2VGC - chains A and B of the 3 polymer chains in the assembly; structure by X-ray diffraction, 1.80 A resolution.

# Chain A
Name: Gamma chymotrypsin
Source organism: Bos taurus
Notes: EC 3.4.21.1
UniProtKB: P00766 (CTRA_BOVIN); residue numbers follow UniProt; this construct covers 1-13
Sequence (13 residues; numbered 1 to 13; the number before each row is that of its first residue):
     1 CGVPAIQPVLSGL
Disordered / not traced: 11-13

# Chain B
Name: Gamma chymotrypsin
Source organism: Bos taurus
Notes: EC 3.4.21.1
UniProtKB: P00766 (CTRA_BOVIN); numbering as in UniProt (aligned over 16-146)
Sequence (131 residues; numbered 16 to 146; the number before each row is that of its first residue):
    16 IVNGEEAVPGSWPWQVSLQDKTGFHFCGGSLINENWVVTAAHCGVTTSDV
    66 VVAGEFDQGSSSEKIQKLKIAKVFKNSKYNSLTINNDITLLKLSTAASFS
   116 QTVSAVCLPSASDDFAAGTTCVTTGWGLTRY
Disulfides: C42-C58
Covalent attachments: D-para-chloro-1-acetamido boronic acid (V35) linked to H57
Swiss-Prot annotation at these positions:
  - active site (Charge relay system): H57, D102

# Interface between chain A and chain B
Contacting residue pairs - 22 pairs, chain A then chain B:
  C1(A) - A120(B)
  C1(A) - V121(B)
  C1(A) - C122(B)  disulfide
  G2(A) - W29(B)
  G2(A) - A120(B)  hydrogen bond (backbone-backbone)
  G2(A) - V121(B)
  G2(A) - C122(B)  hydrogen bond (backbone-side chain)
  P4(A) - S26(B)
  P4(A) - P28(B)
  P4(A) - W29(B)  hydrophobic
  A5(A) - Q116(B)
  I6(A) - V23(B)  hydrophobic
  I6(A) - P24(B)
  I6(A) - G25(B)
  I6(A) - S26(B)
  Q7(A) - S26(B)
  P8(A) - S26(B)
  P8(A) - W27(B)  hydrophobic
  V9(A) - V23(B)  hydrophobic
  L10(A) - E20(B)
  L10(A) - W27(B)  hydrophobic
  L10(A) - V137(B)  hydrophobic
Also at the interface, not in a pair above, chain A (10 interface residues in all): V3
Also at the interface, not in a pair above, chain B (14 interface residues in all): T117
Disulfides between the chains: C1(A)-C122(B)

# Summary
10 residues of chain A face 14 of chain B across their interface, with 1 disulfide bond and 2 hydrogen bonds.
Polar pairs include G2(A)-C122(B) and G2(A)-A120(B). D-para-chloro-1-acetamido boronic acid is covalently
linked to H57(B). UniProt lists active-site residues H57(B) and D102(B) on chain B.
Here chain A is Gamma chymotrypsin and chain B is Gamma chymotrypsin, both from Bos taurus. Entry 2VGC
(Gamma-chymotrypsin D-para-chloro-1-acetamido boronic acid inhibitor complex) was determined by X-ray
diffraction, deposited together with 1VGC, 3VGC and 4VGC.
